PDB entry 8APK | electron microscopy, 3.70 A resolution | chains d and e of the 42 polymer chains in the assembly

[Chain d]
Molecule: subunit-d
Organism: Trypanosoma brucei brucei
Reference sequence: Q57ZW9 (Q57ZW9_TRYB2); numbering as in UniProt (aligned over 1-370)
Amino-acid sequence (370 residues; numbered 1 to 370; the number before each row is that of its first residue):
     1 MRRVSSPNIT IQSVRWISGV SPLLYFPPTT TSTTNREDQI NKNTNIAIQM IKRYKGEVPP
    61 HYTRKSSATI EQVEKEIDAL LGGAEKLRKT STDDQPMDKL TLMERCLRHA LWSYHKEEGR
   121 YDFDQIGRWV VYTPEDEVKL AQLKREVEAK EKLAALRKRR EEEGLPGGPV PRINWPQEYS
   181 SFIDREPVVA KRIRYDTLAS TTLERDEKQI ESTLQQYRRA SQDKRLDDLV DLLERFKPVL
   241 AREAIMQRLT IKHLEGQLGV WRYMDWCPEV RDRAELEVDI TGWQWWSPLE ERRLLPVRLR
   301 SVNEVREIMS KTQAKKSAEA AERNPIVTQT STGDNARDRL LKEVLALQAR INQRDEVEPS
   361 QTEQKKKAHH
Unresolved in the structure: 1-16, 326-331, 355-370

[Chain e]
Molecule: ATPTB1
Organism: Trypanosoma brucei brucei
Reference sequence: Q38CI8 (Q38CI8_TRYB2); numbering as in UniProt (aligned over 1-396)
Amino-acid sequence (396 residues; row label = number of the first residue in the row):
     1 MQGSWSVLKK NCSNFFPGLL AFAQQTQEAY GIWLRIYNRQ QKYGPTDFVE QSETFSPDYH
    61 KRFHSQDKNM WVDKELCTEV SQKEVARLMT YKLDMWRMAH CAGALLATGG YAIPFGLFWL
   121 ANDTWVPSSF NLTGEELRAW REAQDLYRYR SAPSYLTDTK WHFDFHAYPW NETQERAWDD
   181 LFEKNDVRRD PKVVRPAAEM YDGFIKFELI RRKSLRHLCR SMNIPTFPML ARLCNGTRVR
   241 DYWNLAWCED YMVITQRLHE SMTDEELYDY AWRRYLAPYD KNLNREQLME RVEDYFEFLG
   301 PDFVAHGKAP NLVILTNYVL GYYNDPAYLE GDISELDKND YDHLASWGKD AFLRRLEFEN
   361 GPLRDQVEAH TQRLLAERAA IAKGDNAAAV EGRHTA
Unresolved in the structure: 384-396
Modified residues: Met1 (N-acetylmethionine; AME)
Residues lining bound ligands: Q7G (2-{[(4-O-alpha-D-glucopyranosyl-alpha-D-glucopyranosyl)oxy]methyl}-4-{[(3beta,9beta,14beta,17beta,25R)-spirost-5-en-3-yl]oxy}butyl 4-O-alpha-D-glucopyranosyl-alpha-D-glucopyranoside): Gly110, Tyr111, Ile113, Pro114

[Chain d / chain e interface]
Pairs across the interface - 57 pairs, chain d then chain e:
  Arg242(d) - Leu329(e)
  Arg248(d) - Ile333(e)
  Arg248(d) - Leu336(e)
  Leu249(d) - Leu336(e)  hydrophobic
  Lys252(d) - Leu336(e)
  Lys252(d) - Asp337(e)  hydrogen bond (side chain-backbone)
  Lys252(d) - Lys338(e)  hydrogen bond (side chain-backbone)
  Lys252(d) - Asn339(e)  hydrogen bond
  Gly256(d) - Tyr341(e)
  Gln257(d) - Asn339(e)
  Gln257(d) - Asp340(e)  hydrogen bond (backbone-backbone)
  Gln257(d) - Tyr341(e)  hydrogen bond (side chain-backbone)
  Gln257(d) - Asp342(e)
  Leu258(d) - Asp340(e)
  Leu258(d) - Tyr341(e)  hydrogen bond (backbone-side chain)
  Gly259(d) - Asp340(e)  hydrogen bond (backbone-side chain)
  Gly259(d) - Tyr341(e)
  Trp261(d) - Tyr341(e)
  Arg262(d) - Glu335(e)  hydrogen bond (side chain-backbone)
  Arg262(d) - Leu336(e)
  Arg262(d) - Lys338(e)  hydrogen bond (side chain-backbone)
  Arg262(d) - Asp340(e)  salt bridge
  Asp265(d) - Leu329(e)
  Trp266(d) - Leu329(e)  hydrophobic
  Trp266(d) - Gly331(e)
  Trp266(d) - Asp332(e)
  Trp266(d) - Ile333(e)  hydrophobic
  Trp266(d) - Glu335(e)
  Trp266(d) - Leu336(e)
  Pro268(d) - Ala327(e)  hydrophobic
  Pro268(d) - Tyr328(e)
  Pro268(d) - Leu329(e)
  Glu269(d) - Lys184(e)  salt bridge
  Glu269(d) - Ala327(e)
  Arg271(d) - Tyr328(e)
  Asp272(d) - Ala327(e)
  Leu276(d) - Pro153(e)  hydrophobic
  Leu276(d) - Ser154(e)
  Leu276(d) - Thr157(e)
  Glu277(d) - Thr157(e)
  Glu277(d) - Trp161(e)
  Ile280(d) - Ser154(e)
  Ile280(d) - Asp158(e)
  Thr281(d) - Trp161(e)
  Gly282(d) - Trp161(e)
  Gln284(d) - Trp161(e)
  Gln284(d) - Phe165(e)
  Trp286(d) - Phe165(e)
  Leu289(d) - Asp164(e)
  Leu289(d) - Phe165(e)
  Leu289(d) - Ala167(e)
  Leu289(d) - Tyr168(e)
  Glu290(d) - Asp164(e)
  Arg292(d) - Tyr168(e)  hydrogen bond
  Arg293(d) - Pro169(e)
  Arg293(d) - Glu175(e)
  Arg293(d) - Asp179(e)  salt bridge
Interface residues without a listed pair, chain d (32 interface residues in all): Ile245, Glu255, Arg273, Asp279, Ser287
Interface residues without a listed pair, chain e (31 interface residues in all): His166, Trp178, His217, Pro326

[In short]
32 residues of chain d face 31 of chain e across their interface, with 10 hydrogen bonds and 3 salt bridges.
Polar pairs include Arg262(d)-Asp340(e), Glu269(d)-Lys184(e) and Arg293(d)-Asp179(e). Ligands of chain e:
compound Q7G.
Chain d is subunit-d and chain e is ATPTB1, both from Trypanosoma brucei brucei; the structure, rotational
state 3 of the Trypanosoma brucei mitochondrial ATP synthase dimer, was determined by electron microscopy
(same publication as 8AP6, 8AP7, 8AP8, 8AP9, 8APA, 8APB and 7 further entries).
